6Z3L - chains A and B; structure by X-ray diffraction, 2.51 A resolution.

# Chain A
Molecule: Growth/differentiation factor 5
Organism: Homo sapiens
UniProtKB: P43026 (GDF5_HUMAN); residues 387-501 here = UniProt positions 387-501
Sequence (117 residues; each row starts with the number of its first residue):
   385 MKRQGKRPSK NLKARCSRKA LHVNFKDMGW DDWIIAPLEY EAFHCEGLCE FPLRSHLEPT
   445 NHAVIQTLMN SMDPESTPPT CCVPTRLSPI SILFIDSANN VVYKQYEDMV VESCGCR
Unresolved in the structure: 385-396
Sequence notes: initiating methionine (385); expression tag (386)
Disulfides: Cys465 forms a disulfide with the same residue of a neighbouring copy of this chain
Disulfides: Cys400-Cys466, Cys429-Cys498, Cys433-Cys500
UniProt features mapped onto this chain:
  - natural variant: Arg399 (R399C: In BDA1C), Cys400 (C400Y: In AMD2A), Trp414 (W414R: In SYNS2 and BDA1C), Pro436 (P436T: In AMD2B), Leu437 (deletion: In AMD2B), Arg438 (R438L: In SYNS2 and SYM1B), Ser439 (S439T: In AMD2B), His440 (H440L: In AMD2B), Leu441 (L441P: In AMD2B, SYNS2 and BDA2), Asn445 (N445K: In SYNS2; N445T: In SYNS2), Ser475 (S475N: In SYNS2), Val486 (V486M: In BDC), 1 further natural variant entry in UniProt
  - mutagenesis: Tyr490 (Y490N: Resitant to NOG inhibition)
What the authors report for this chain:
  - specificity-determining residues: Asp416 (by similarity / conservation)
  - mutagenesis - R438A, R438L: increased binding to BMPR1A (citing earlier work)

# Chain B
Molecule: Hemojuvelin
Organism: Homo sapiens
UniProtKB: Q6ZVN8 (RGMC_HUMAN); numbering as in UniProt (aligned over 36-145)
Sequence (122 residues; row label = number of the first residue in the row):
    33 ETGQCKILRC NAEYVSSTLS LRGGGSSGAL RGGGGGGRGG GVGSGGLCRA LRSYALCTRR
    93 TARTCRGDLA FHSAVHGIED LMIQHNCSRQ GPTAPPPPRG PALPGAGSGL PAPGTKHHHH
   153 HH
Unresolved in the structure: 33-35, 47-79, 121-154
Sequence notes: expression tag (33-35, 146-154)
Disulfides: Cys37-Cys97, Cys42-Cys89, Cys80-Cys119
UniProt features mapped onto this chain:
  - modified residue: Tyr46 (Phosphotyrosine)
  - glycosylation: Asn118 (N-linked (GlcNAc...) asparagine)
  - natural variant: Cys80 (C80R: In HFE2A), Ser85 (S85P: In HFE2A), Gly99 (G99R: In HFE2A), Leu101 (L101P: In HFE2A)
What the authors report for this chain:
  - disease-associated variants - G99V, L101P: decreased binding to BMP2 (citing earlier work)
  - disease-associated variants - G99R (Kd > 20 uM): decreased binding to Growth/differentiation factor 5 (chain A)

# How chain A and chain B interact
Contacting residue pairs - 13 pairs, chain A then chain B:
  Met412(A) with His108(B)
  Trp414(A) with Leu101(B), hydrophobic; His104(B); Ser105(B)
  Trp417(A) with Leu101(B), hydrophobic; His104(B)
  Phe478(A) with Gly99(B)
  Asp480(A) with Arg98(B)
  Ser481(A) with Arg98(B)
  Lys488(A) with Gly99(B), hydrogen bond (side chain-backbone)
  Tyr490(A) with Gly99(B), hydrogen bond (side chain-backbone); Leu101(B), hydrophobic
  Met493(A) with Leu101(B), hydrophobic
Interface residues without a listed pair, chain B (7 interface residues in all): Arg95
From the paper, about this interface:
  - interface residues, chain B: Leu101(B)
  - hot spots on chain B (mutagenesis) - G99R (Kd > 20 uM): decreased binding to Growth/differentiation factor 5 (chain A)

# In short
The interface between chain A and chain B involves 9 residues on one side and 7 on the other; the contacts
include 2 hydrogen bonds. Polar contacts include Lys488(A)-Gly99(B) and Tyr490(A)-Gly99(B). From the paper:
R438A and R438L of chain A increase binding to BMPR1A; the interface residue Leu101(B); 5 substitutions were
tested in all.
Chain A is Growth/differentiation factor 5 and chain B is Hemojuvelin, both from Homo sapiens; the structure,
Repulsive Guidance Molecule C (RGMC, Hemojuvelin, HJV, HFE2) in complex with Growth Differentiation Factor 5
(GDF5), was determined by X-ray diffraction, deposited together with 6Z3G, 6Z3H, 6Z3J and 6Z3M.
